PDB entry 6WEW | X-ray diffraction, 2.73 A resolution | chain AbA

Chain AbA:
Molecule: Ectonucleotide pyrophosphatase/phosphodiesterase family member 1
From: Homo sapiens
Notes: EC 3.1.4.1, 3.6.1.9
UniProt: P22413 (ENPP1_HUMAN); residues 1-925 here = UniProt positions 1-925
Amino-acid sequence (925 residues; numbered 1 to 925; the number before each row is that of its first residue):
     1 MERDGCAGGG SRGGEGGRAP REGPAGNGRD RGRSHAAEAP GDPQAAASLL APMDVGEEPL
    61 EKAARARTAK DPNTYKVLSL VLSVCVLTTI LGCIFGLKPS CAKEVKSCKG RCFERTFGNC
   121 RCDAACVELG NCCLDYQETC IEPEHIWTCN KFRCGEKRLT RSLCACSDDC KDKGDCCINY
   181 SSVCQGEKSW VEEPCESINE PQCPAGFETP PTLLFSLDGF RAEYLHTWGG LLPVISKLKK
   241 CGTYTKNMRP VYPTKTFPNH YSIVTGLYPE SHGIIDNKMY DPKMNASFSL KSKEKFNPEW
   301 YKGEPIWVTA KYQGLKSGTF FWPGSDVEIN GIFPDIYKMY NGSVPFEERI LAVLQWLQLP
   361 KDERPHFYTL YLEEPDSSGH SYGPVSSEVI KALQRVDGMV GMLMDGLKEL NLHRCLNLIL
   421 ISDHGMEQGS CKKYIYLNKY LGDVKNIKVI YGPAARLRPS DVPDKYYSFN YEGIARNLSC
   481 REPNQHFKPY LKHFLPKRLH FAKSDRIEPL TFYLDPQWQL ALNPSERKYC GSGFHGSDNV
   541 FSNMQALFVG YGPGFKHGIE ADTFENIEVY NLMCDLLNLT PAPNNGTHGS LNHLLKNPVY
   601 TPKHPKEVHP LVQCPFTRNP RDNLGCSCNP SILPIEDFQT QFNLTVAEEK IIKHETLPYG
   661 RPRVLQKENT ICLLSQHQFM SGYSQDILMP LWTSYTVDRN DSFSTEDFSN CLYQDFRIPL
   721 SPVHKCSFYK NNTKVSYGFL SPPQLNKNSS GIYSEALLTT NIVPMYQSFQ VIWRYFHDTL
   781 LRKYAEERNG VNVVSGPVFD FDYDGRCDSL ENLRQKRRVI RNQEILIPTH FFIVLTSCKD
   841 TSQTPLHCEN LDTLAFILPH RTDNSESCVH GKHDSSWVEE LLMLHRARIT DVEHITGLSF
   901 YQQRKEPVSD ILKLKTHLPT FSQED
Unresolved in the structure: 1-104, 922-925
Disulfides: C108-C122, C112-C140, C120-C133, C126-C132, C149-C166, C154-C184, C164-C177, C170-C176, C195-C241, C203-C415, C431-C530, C480-C868, C614-C672, C626-C726, C628-C711, C838-C848
Covalently attached groups: phosphate ion (PO4) linked to T256; N-acetylglucosamine (NAG) linked to N285, N341, N477, N585, N731
Metal / ion sites: Zn2+ site 1: D218, T256, D423, H424; Zn2+ site 2: D376, H380, H535 (together with phosphate ion)
Small-molecule neighbours: TZV (N-{4-[(7-methoxyquinolin-4-yl)oxy]phenyl}sulfuric diamide): D218, F257, L290, K295, F321, W322, P323, S325, D326, K338, Y340, Y371, E373, D376, S377, H380
Curated features (UniProtKB/Swiss-Prot):
  - motif: A45 to P52 (Di-leucine motif)
  - active site: T256 (AMP-threonine intermediate)
  - binding site (AMP): D218, T256, N277, K295, Y340, D376, H424, H535
  - binding site (Zn(2+)): D218, T256, D376, H380, D423, H424, H535
  - binding site (CMP): T256, N277, K295, Y340, D376, H424, H535
  - binding site (dTMP): T256, N277, Y340, D376, H424, H535
  - binding site (GMP): T256, N277, L290, K295, Y340, D376, H424, H535
  - binding site (2',3'-cGAMP): H380, S532
  - binding site (Ca(2+)): D800, D802, D804, R806, D808
  - site: A102, K103 (Cleavage), K915 (Essential for catalytic activity)
  - modified residue: T256 (Phosphothreonine)
  - glycosylation (N-linked (GlcNAc...) asparagine): N179, N285, N341, N477, N585, N643, N700, N731, N748
  - natural variant: L91 (L91P: In OPLL), G92 (G92D: In ARHR2), C120 (C120R: In COLED), C126 (C126R: In GACI1), C133 (C133R: In COLED), C149 (C149S: In COLED), C164 (C164S: In COLED), K173 (K173Q: Associated with T2D), C177 (C177S: In COLED; C177Y: In COLED), C195 (C195R: In GACI1; C195S: In GACI1), S216 (S216Y: In GACI1; uncertain significance), D218 (D218V: In GACI1), 32 further natural variant entries in UniProt
Reported in the primary citation:
  - post-translational modification sites: T256
  - binding site for TZV: F257, K295, F321, W322, P323, D326, Y340, Y371, E373, D376, S377

Overview:
Bound to chain AbA: compound TZV. N-acetylglucosamine is covalently linked to N285, N341, N477, N585 and N731.
UniProt lists active-site residue T256, 8 AMP-binding residues, 7 Zn2+-binding residues and 7 CMP-binding
residues. From the paper: a binding site for TZV at F257, K295 and F321 among others; a modification site at
T256.
Chain AbA is Ectonucleotide pyrophosphatase/phosphodiesterase family member 1 (Homo sapiens); the structure,
Crystal structures of human E-NPP 1: bound to N-{4-[(7-methoxyquinolin-4-yl)oxy]phenyl}sulfuric diamide, was
determined by X-ray diffraction (same publication as 6WET, 6WEU, 6WEV and 6WFJ).
